Entry 3JY1 (X-ray diffraction, 1.75 A resolution); this record covers chains A and B of the 3 polymer chains in the assembly.

[Chain A]
Name: alkylpurine DNA glycosylase AlkD
From: Bacillus cereus
Reference sequence: Q816E8 (Q816E8_BACCR); residue numbers follow UniProt; this construct covers 1-225
Chain sequence (226 residues; numbered 0 to 225; the number before each row is that of its first residue; numbering starts at 0):
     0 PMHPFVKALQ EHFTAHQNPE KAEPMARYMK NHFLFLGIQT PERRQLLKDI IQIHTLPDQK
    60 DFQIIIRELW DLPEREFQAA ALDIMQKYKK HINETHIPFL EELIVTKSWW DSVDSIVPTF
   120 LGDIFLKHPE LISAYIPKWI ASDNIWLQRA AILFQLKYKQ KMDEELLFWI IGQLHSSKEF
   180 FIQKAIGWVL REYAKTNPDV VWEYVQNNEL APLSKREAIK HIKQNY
Sequence notes: expression tag (0)
What the authors report for this chain:
  - mutagenesis - D113N, R148A: decreased catalytic activity on 7mG (citing earlier work)
  - catalytic residues: Asp113, Arg148

[Chain B]
Molecule: 10-nt DNA strand
Sequence (10 nucleotides; numbered 1 to 10; the number before each row is that of its first residue):
     1 TGGGXGGCTT
Modified / non-standard residues: 3DR (1',2'-dideoxyribofuranose-5'-phosphate) at position 5

[Interface between chain A and chain B]
Pairs across the interface (10):
  Gln38(A) - DG7(B)  phosphate contact
  Gln38(A) - DC8(B)  phosphate contact
  Thr39(A) - DC8(B)  hydrogen bond to the phosphate
  Pro40(A) - DC8(B)  phosphate contact
  Arg43(A) - DT9(B)  salt bridge to the phosphate
  Arg215(A) - DT1(B)  base contact
  Arg215(A) - DG2(B)  base contact
  Lys219(A) - DG2(B)  base contact
  Lys219(A) - DG3(B)  hydrogen bond to the base
  Lys222(A) - DG2(B)  salt bridge to the phosphate

[Overview]
7 residues of chain A face 6 of chain B across their interface; the contacts include 2 hydrogen bonds and 2
salt bridges. Among the polar pairs are Lys219(A)-DG3(B), Thr39(A)-DC8(B) and Arg43(A)-DT9(B). From the paper:
catalytic residues Asp113(A) and Arg148(A); D113N and R148A of chain A reduce catalytic activity on 7mG.
Chain A is alkylpurine DNA glycosylase AlkD (Bacillus cereus) and chain B is a 10-nt DNA strand; the
structure, Bacillus cereus Alkylpurine DNA Glycosylase AlkD Bound to DNA Containing an Abasic Site (across
from C), was determined by X-ray diffraction, deposited together with 3JX7, 3JXY and 3JXZ.
